Entry 7E84 (electron microscopy, 3.10 A resolution); this record covers chains A and H of the 8 polymer chains in the assembly.

Chain A:
Protein: Potassium voltage-gated channel subfamily D member 2
From: Octodon degus
UniProt: A0A6P6DHQ6 (A0A6P6DHQ6_OCTDE); the author numbering skips numbers that UniProt does not, so the offset changes along the chain: 2-450 = UniProt 2-450; 453-495 = UniProt 451-493
Amino-acid sequence (492 residues; row label = number of the first residue in the row; note: 2 numbers in that range are skipped by the numbering (no residue carries them; nothing is unmodelled there)):
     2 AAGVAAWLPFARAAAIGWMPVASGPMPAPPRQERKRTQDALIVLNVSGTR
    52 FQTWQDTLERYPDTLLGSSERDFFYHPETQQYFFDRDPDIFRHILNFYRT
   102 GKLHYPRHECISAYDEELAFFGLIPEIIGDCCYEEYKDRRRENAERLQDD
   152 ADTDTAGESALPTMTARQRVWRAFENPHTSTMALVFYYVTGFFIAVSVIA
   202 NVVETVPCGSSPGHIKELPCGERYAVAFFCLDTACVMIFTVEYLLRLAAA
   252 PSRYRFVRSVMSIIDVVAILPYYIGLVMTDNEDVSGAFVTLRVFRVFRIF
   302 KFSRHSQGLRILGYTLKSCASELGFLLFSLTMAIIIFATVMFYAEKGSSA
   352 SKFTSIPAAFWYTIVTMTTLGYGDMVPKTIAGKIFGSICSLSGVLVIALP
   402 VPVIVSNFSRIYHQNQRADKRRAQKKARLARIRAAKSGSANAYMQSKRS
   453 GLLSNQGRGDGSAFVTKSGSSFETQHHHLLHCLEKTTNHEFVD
Not modelled in the structure: 36-39, 158-162, 211-214, 453-471
Differences from the reference sequence: conflict Ala157 (Thr in A0A6P6DHQ6), Ser450 (Asn in A0A6P6DHQ6)
Reported in the primary citation:
  - conformationally variable residues (helix shift): Ala419
  - self-association interface (contacts with another copy of this molecule): Ala2 to Arg35, Ser472 to Asp495
  - contacts within the chain: Tyr444-His479 (hydrophobic contact), Tyr444-His483

Chain H:
Protein: Kv channel-interacting protein 1
From: Homo sapiens
UniProt: Q9NZI2 (KCIP1_HUMAN); residues 36-216 here correspond to UniProt positions 47-227 (UniProt number = residue number + 11)
Amino-acid sequence (181 residues; numbered 36 to 216; the number before each row is that of its first residue):
    36 PEGLEQLEAQTNFTKRELQVLYRGFKNECPSGVVNEDTFKQIYAQFFPHG
    86 DASTYAHYLFNAFDTTQTGSVKFEDFVTALSILLRGTVHEKLRWTFNLYD
   136 INKDGYINKEEMMDIVKAIYDMMGKYTYPVLKEDTPRQHVDVFFQKMDKN
   186 KDGIVTLDEFLESCQEDDNIMRSLQLFQNVM
Not modelled in the structure: 187-190
UniProt features mapped onto this chain:
  - region: Asp203 to Met216 (Interaction with KCND2)
  - binding site (Ca(2+)): Asp135, Asn137, Asp139, Tyr141, Glu146, Asp183, Asn185, Asp187, Glu194

Chain A / chain H interface:
Residue-residue contacts (60; chain A residue first):
  Ala2(A) - Gln80(H)  hydrogen bond (backbone-backbone)
  Ala2(A) - Phe81(H)
  Val5(A) - Glu63(H)
  Val5(A) - Ile77(H)  hydrophobic
  Val5(A) - Gln80(H)
  Val5(A) - Phe81(H)
  Ala7(A) - Gly59(H)
  Trp8(A) - Gly59(H)  hydrogen bond (side chain-backbone)
  Trp8(A) - Phe60(H)  hydrophobic
  Trp8(A) - Glu63(H)
  Trp8(A) - Ile77(H)  hydrophobic
  Trp8(A) - Phe81(H)
  Trp8(A) - Phe111(H)  hydrophobic
  Leu9(A) - Phe81(H)  hydrophobic
  Pro10(A) - Leu119(H)
  Pro10(A) - Met216(H)  hydrophobic
  Phe11(A) - Phe74(H)  hydrophobic
  Phe11(A) - Tyr78(H)  hydrophobic
  Phe11(A) - Leu94(H)  hydrophobic
  Phe11(A) - Phe111(H)  hydrophobic
  Ala12(A) - Phe81(H)  hydrophobic
  Arg13(A) - Leu119(H)
  Arg13(A) - Phe212(H)
  Arg13(A) - Val215(H)
  Arg13(A) - Met216(H)
  Ala14(A) - Leu115(H)  hydrophobic
  Ala14(A) - Leu118(H)
  Ala15(A) - Tyr78(H)
  Ala15(A) - Tyr90(H)  hydrogen bond (backbone-side chain)
  Ala15(A) - Leu94(H)  hydrophobic
  Ile17(A) - Leu118(H)
  Ile17(A) - Thr130(H)
  Ile17(A) - Leu209(H)
  Gly18(A) - Tyr90(H)
  Gly18(A) - Thr130(H)
  Gly18(A) - Tyr134(H)  hydrogen bond (backbone-side chain)
  Trp19(A) - Tyr78(H)
  Trp19(A) - Phe82(H)  hydrophobic
  Trp19(A) - Tyr90(H)
  Trp19(A) - Ile154(H)
  Trp19(A) - Met157(H)  hydrophobic
  Met20(A) - Ile205(H)
  Met20(A) - Ser208(H)
  Met20(A) - Leu209(H)  hydrophobic
  Pro21(A) - Tyr134(H)
  Pro21(A) - Phe178(H)
  Pro21(A) - Phe195(H)  hydrophobic
  Val22(A) - Tyr134(H)
  Val22(A) - Met147(H)  hydrophobic
  Val22(A) - Ile154(H)  hydrophobic
  Val22(A) - His174(H)  hydrogen bond (backbone-side chain)
  Val22(A) - Phe178(H)  hydrophobic
  Gly25(A) - Asn204(H)  hydrogen bond (backbone-side chain)
  Gly25(A) - Ser208(H)
  Pro30(A) - Leu211(H)
  Arg32(A) - Asn214(H)
  Arg32(A) - Val215(H)
  Gln33(A) - Val215(H)
  Trp55(A) - Arg58(H)
  Arg100(A) - Asn62(H)
Other interface residues (no listed pair), chain A (28 interface residues in all): Ala16, Ser24, Pro26, Pro28, Asp40
Other interface residues (no listed pair), chain H (40 interface residues in all): Arg51, Val55, Val69, Phe98, Lys126, Leu133

Overview:
28 residues of chain A and 40 residues of chain H are in contact, with 6 hydrogen bonds. Among the polar pairs
are Trp8(A)-Gly59(H), Ala15(A)-Tyr90(H) and Gly18(A)-Tyr134(H). Curated annotation (UniProt) lists 9
Ca2+-binding residues on chain H. From the paper: conformational variability at Ala419(A); a self-association
interface involving Ala2(A) and Ser472(A).
Here chain A is Potassium voltage-gated channel subfamily D member 2 (Octodon degus) and chain H is Kv
channel-interacting protein 1 (Homo sapiens). Entry 7E84 (CryoEM structure of human Kv4.2-KChIP1 complex) was
determined by electron microscopy, deposited together with 7E83, 7E8E and 7F3F.
